PDB entry 4GHE | X-ray diffraction, 1.60 A resolution | chains B and D of the 4 polymer chains in the assembly

# Chain B (and D)
Molecule: Homoprotocatechuate 2,3-dioxygenase
Organism: Brevibacterium fuscum
Notes: EC 1.13.11.15; chain D of this document is another copy of the same molecule, construct and numbering; everything in this record applies to it too
Reference sequence: Q45135 (Q45135_9MICO); residues 1-365 here = UniProt positions 1-365
Amino-acid sequence (365 residues; each row starts with the number of its first residue):
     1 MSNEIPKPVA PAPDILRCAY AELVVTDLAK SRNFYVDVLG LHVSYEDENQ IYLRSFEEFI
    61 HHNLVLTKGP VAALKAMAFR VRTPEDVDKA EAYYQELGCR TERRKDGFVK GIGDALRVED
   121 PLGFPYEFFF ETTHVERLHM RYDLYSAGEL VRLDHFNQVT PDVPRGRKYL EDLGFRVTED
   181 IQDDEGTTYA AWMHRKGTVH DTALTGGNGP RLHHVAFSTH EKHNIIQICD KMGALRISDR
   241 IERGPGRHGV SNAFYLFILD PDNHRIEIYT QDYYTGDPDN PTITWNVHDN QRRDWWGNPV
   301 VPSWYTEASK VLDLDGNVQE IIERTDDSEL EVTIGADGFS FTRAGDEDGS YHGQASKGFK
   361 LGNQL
Disordered / not traced: 1-2, 363-365
Differences from the reference sequence: engineered mutation Phe257 (Tyr in Q45135)
Metal / ion sites: Fe2+: His155, His214, Glu267; Ca2+: Asp184, Glu185
Reported in the primary citation:
  - binding site for 4-nitrocatechol: Arg243, His248, Arg293
  - catalytic residues: His200 (citing earlier work)

# Interface between chain B and chain D
Contacting residue pairs (79; chain B residue first):
  Ile226(B) - Ile226(D)  hydrophobic
  Ile226(B) - Phe254(D)  hydrophobic
  Ile226(B) - Trp296(D)  hydrophobic
  Cys229(B) - Trp296(D)
  Asp230(B) - Arg247(D)  salt bridge
  Asp230(B) - Trp295(D)  hydrogen bond (backbone-side chain)
  Asp230(B) - Trp296(D)  hydrogen bond
  Gly233(B) - Gln291(D)  hydrogen bond (backbone-side chain)
  Gly233(B) - Trp295(D)
  Ala234(B) - Trp295(D)
  Arg236(B) - Trp285(D)
  Arg236(B) - Asp289(D)  salt bridge
  Arg236(B) - Gln291(D)
  Arg236(B) - Thr342(D)  hydrogen bond (side chain-backbone)
  Arg236(B) - Arg343(D)  hydrogen bond (backbone-side chain)
  Ile237(B) - Arg343(D)
  Ser238(B) - Gln291(D)  hydrogen bond
  Ser238(B) - Trp295(D)
  Ser238(B) - Trp296(D)
  Ser238(B) - Thr342(D)
  Ser238(B) - Lys357(D)  hydrogen bond (backbone-side chain)
  Asp239(B) - Thr342(D)
  Asp239(B) - Arg343(D)  salt bridge
  Asp239(B) - Gly349(D)
  Ile241(B) - Trp296(D)  hydrophobic
  Ile241(B) - Lys357(D)  hydrogen bond (backbone-side chain)
  Glu242(B) - Lys357(D)
  Gly244(B) - Asn298(D)  hydrogen bond (backbone-side chain)
  Pro245(B) - Trp296(D)
  Arg247(B) - Asp230(D)  salt bridge
  Phe254(B) - Ile226(D)  hydrophobic
  Trp285(B) - Arg236(D)
  Asp289(B) - Arg236(D)  salt bridge
  Gln291(B) - Gly233(D)  hydrogen bond (side chain-backbone)
  Gln291(B) - Arg236(D)
  Gln291(B) - Ser238(D)  hydrogen bond
  Trp295(B) - Asp230(D)  hydrogen bond (side chain-backbone)
  Trp295(B) - Gly233(D)
  Trp295(B) - Ala234(D)
  Trp295(B) - Ser238(D)
  Trp296(B) - Ile226(D)  hydrophobic
  Trp296(B) - Cys229(D)
  Trp296(B) - Asp230(D)  hydrogen bond
  Trp296(B) - Ser238(D)
  Trp296(B) - Ile241(D)
  Trp296(B) - Pro245(D)
  Asn298(B) - Gly244(D)  hydrogen bond (side chain-backbone)
  Pro299(B) - Phe359(D)  hydrophobic
  Val300(B) - Phe359(D)
  Val301(B) - Lys357(D)
  Val301(B) - Phe359(D)  hydrophobic
  Pro302(B) - Phe359(D)
  Thr342(B) - Arg236(D)  hydrogen bond (backbone-side chain)
  Thr342(B) - Ser238(D)
  Thr342(B) - Asp239(D)
  Arg343(B) - Arg236(D)  hydrogen bond (side chain-backbone)
  Arg343(B) - Ile237(D)
  Arg343(B) - Asp239(D)  salt bridge
  Gly349(B) - Asp239(D)
  Gln354(B) - Gly362(D)
  Lys357(B) - Ser238(D)  hydrogen bond (side chain-backbone)
  Lys357(B) - Ile241(D)  hydrogen bond (side chain-backbone)
  Lys357(B) - Glu242(D)
  Lys357(B) - Val301(D)
  Gly358(B) - Leu361(D)
  Gly358(B) - Gly362(D)  hydrogen bond (backbone-backbone)
  Phe359(B) - Pro299(D)  hydrophobic
  Phe359(B) - Val301(D)  hydrophobic
  Phe359(B) - Phe359(D)  hydrophobic
  Phe359(B) - Lys360(D)
  Phe359(B) - Gly362(D)
  Lys360(B) - Phe359(D)
  Lys360(B) - Lys360(D)  hydrogen bond (backbone-backbone)
  Lys360(B) - Gly362(D)
  Leu361(B) - Lys360(D)
  Gly362(B) - Gln354(D)
  Gly362(B) - Gly358(D)  hydrogen bond (backbone-backbone)
  Gly362(B) - Phe359(D)
  Gly362(B) - Lys360(D)
Also at the interface, not in a pair above, chain B (40 interface residues in all): Lys222, Gly297, Asp348, Tyr351, Ala355
Also at the interface, not in a pair above, chain D (40 interface residues in all): Lys222, Gly297, Val300, Pro302, Asp348, Tyr351, Ala355

# Overview
Chain B and chain D each contribute 40 residues to their interface, with 21 hydrogen bonds and 6 salt bridges.
Polar pairs include Asp230(B)-Arg247(D), Arg236(B)-Asp289(D) and Asp239(B)-Arg343(D). His155(B), His214(B) and
Glu267(B) form the Fe2+ site. From the paper: the catalytic residue His200(B); a binding site for
4-nitrocatechol at Arg243(B), His248(B) and Arg293(B).
Both chains are Homoprotocatechuate 2,3-dioxygenase (Brevibacterium fuscum). Entry 4GHE (Structure of Y257F
variant of Homoprotocatechuate 2,3-Dioxygenase from B.fuscum in complex with 4-nitrocatechol at 1.60 Ang ...)
was determined by X-ray diffraction (same publication as 4GHC, 4GHD, 4GHF, 4GHG and 4GHH).
